PDB entry 5L69 | X-ray diffraction, 2.70 A resolution | chains L and M of the 28 polymer chains in the assembly

== Chain L ==
Name: Proteasome subunit beta type-6, Proteasome subunit beta type-1
From: Saccharomyces cerevisiae (strain ATCC 204508 / S288c)
Notes: EC 3.4.25.1
Reference sequence: chimeric construct of P23724, O09061: residues 1-96 from P23724 (PSB6_YEAST) positions 20-115 (UniProt number = residue number + 19); residues 97-111 from O09061 positions 123-137 (UniProt number = residue number + 26); residues 112-117 from P23724 (PSB6_YEAST) positions 131-136 (UniProt number = residue number + 19); residues 118-133 from O09061 positions 144-159 (UniProt number = residue number + 26); residues 134-222 from P23724 (PSB6_YEAST) positions 153-241 (UniProt number = residue number + 19)
Amino-acid sequence (222 residues; row label = number of the first residue in the row):
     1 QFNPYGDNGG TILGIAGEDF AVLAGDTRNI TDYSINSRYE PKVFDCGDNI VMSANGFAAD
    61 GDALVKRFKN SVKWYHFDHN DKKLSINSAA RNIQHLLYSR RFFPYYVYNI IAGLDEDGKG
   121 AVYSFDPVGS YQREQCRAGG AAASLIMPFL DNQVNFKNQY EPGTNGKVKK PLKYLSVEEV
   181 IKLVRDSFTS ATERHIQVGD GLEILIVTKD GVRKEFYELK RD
Metal / ion sites: Mg2+: Asp222 (shared with 2 residues of chain V)
Small-molecule neighbours: 79P ((2S)-3-(1H-indol-3-yl)-N-[(2S,3S,4R)-4-methyl-3,5-bis(oxidanyl)-1-phenyl-pentan-2-yl]-2-[[(2R)-2-(2-morpholin-4-ylethanoylamino)propanoyl]amino]propanamide): Ser124, Phe125, Asp126, Ser130, Glu134, Arg137
UniProt features mapped onto this chain:
  - modified residue: Tyr123 (Phosphotyrosine)

== Chain M ==
Name: Proteasome subunit beta type-7
From: Saccharomyces cerevisiae (strain ATCC 204508 / S288c)
Notes: EC 3.4.25.1
Reference sequence: P30657 (PSB7_YEAST); residues -12 to 233 here correspond to UniProt positions 21-266 (UniProt number = residue number + 33)
Amino-acid sequence (246 residues; row label = number of the first residue in the row; numbers below 1 keep their minus sign (Thr-12 is residue -12)):
   -12 TQIANAGASP MVNTQQPIVT GTSVISMKYD NGVIIAADNL GSYGSLLRFN GVERLIPVGD
    48 NTVVGISGDI SDMQHIERLL KDLVTENAYD NPLADAEEAL EPSYIFEYLA TVMYQRRSKM
   108 NPLWNAIIVA GVQSNGDQFL RYVNLLGVTY SSPTLATGFG AHMANPLLRK VVDRESDIPK
   168 TTVQVAEEAI VNAMRVLYYR DARSSRNFSL AIIDKNTGLT FKKNLQVENM KWDFAKDIKG
   228 YGTQKI
Not modelled in the structure: -12 to 0

== Interface between chain L and chain M ==
Contacting residue pairs - 42 pairs, chain L then chain M:
  Gln1(L) - Thr1(M)  hydrogen bond
  Phe2(L) - Thr1(M)
  Phe2(L) - Arg104(M)
  Phe2(L) - Pro109(M)  hydrophobic
  Phe2(L) - Trp111(M)  hydrophobic
  Phe2(L) - Leu132(M)  hydrophobic
  Phe2(L) - Leu133(M)  hydrophobic
  Asn3(L) - Leu133(M)
  Pro4(L) - Arg104(M)  hydrogen bond (backbone-side chain)
  Pro4(L) - Met107(M)  hydrophobic
  Pro4(L) - Leu133(M)
  Tyr5(L) - Arg104(M)
  Asn8(L) - Val135(M)
  Asn29(L) - Tyr137(M)
  Ser34(L) - His149(M)  hydrogen bond
  Ile35(L) - Arg156(M)  hydrogen bond (backbone-side chain)
  Asn36(L) - Tyr137(M)  hydrogen bond
  Asn36(L) - Ser139(M)
  Asn36(L) - Arg156(M)
  Ser37(L) - Ser138(M)  hydrogen bond (side chain-backbone)
  Ser37(L) - Ser139(M)
  Glu40(L) - Arg128(M)  salt bridge
  Glu40(L) - Tyr137(M)
  Glu40(L) - Ser138(M)  hydrogen bond (side chain-backbone)
  Phe57(L) - Arg104(M)
  Phe57(L) - Leu133(M)
  Phe57(L) - Val135(M)  hydrophobic
  Ala59(L) - Tyr101(M)
  Ala59(L) - Leu133(M)
  Ala59(L) - Gly134(M)
  Ala59(L) - Val135(M)
  Asp60(L) - Tyr101(M)  hydrogen bond
  Asp60(L) - Arg104(M)  salt bridge
  Asp62(L) - Thr136(M)  hydrogen bond
  Ala63(L) - Tyr101(M)  hydrophobic
  Lys66(L) - Glu94(M)  salt bridge
  Arg100(L) - Arg104(M)
  Phe103(L) - Ser105(M)
  Tyr105(L) - Tyr101(M)
  Glu218(L) - Arg161(M)  salt bridge
  Arg221(L) - Asp160(M)  salt bridge
  Arg221(L) - Arg161(M)
Also at the interface, not in a pair above, chain L (26 interface residues in all): Gly6, Arg38, Tyr39
Also at the interface, not in a pair above, chain M (23 interface residues in all): Leu142, Asn152

== Summary ==
26 residues of chain L and 23 residues of chain M are in contact; the contacts include 9 hydrogen bonds and 5
salt bridges. Polar pairs include Glu40(L)-Arg128(M), Asp60(L)-Arg104(M) and Lys66(L)-Glu94(M). Chain L binds
compound 79P.
Here chain L is Proteasome subunit beta type-6, Proteasome subunit beta type-1 and chain M is Proteasome
subunit beta type-7, both from Saccharomyces cerevisiae (strain ATCC 204508 / S288c). Entry 5L69 (Yeast 20S
proteasome with mouse beta5i (1-138) and mouse beta6 (97-111; 118-133) in complex with epoxyketone ...) was
determined by X-ray diffraction together with 5L52, 5L54, 5L55, 5L5A, 5L5B, 5L5D and 30 further entries from
the same study.
